6ZGS - chain A; structure by X-ray diffraction, 2.15 A resolution.

== Chain A ==
Protein: L-lactate transporter
Organism: Syntrophobacter fumaroxidans MPOB
UniProt: A0LNN5 (SFMCT_SYNFM); numbering as in UniProt (aligned over 1-412)
Sequence (420 residues; each row starts with the number of its first residue):
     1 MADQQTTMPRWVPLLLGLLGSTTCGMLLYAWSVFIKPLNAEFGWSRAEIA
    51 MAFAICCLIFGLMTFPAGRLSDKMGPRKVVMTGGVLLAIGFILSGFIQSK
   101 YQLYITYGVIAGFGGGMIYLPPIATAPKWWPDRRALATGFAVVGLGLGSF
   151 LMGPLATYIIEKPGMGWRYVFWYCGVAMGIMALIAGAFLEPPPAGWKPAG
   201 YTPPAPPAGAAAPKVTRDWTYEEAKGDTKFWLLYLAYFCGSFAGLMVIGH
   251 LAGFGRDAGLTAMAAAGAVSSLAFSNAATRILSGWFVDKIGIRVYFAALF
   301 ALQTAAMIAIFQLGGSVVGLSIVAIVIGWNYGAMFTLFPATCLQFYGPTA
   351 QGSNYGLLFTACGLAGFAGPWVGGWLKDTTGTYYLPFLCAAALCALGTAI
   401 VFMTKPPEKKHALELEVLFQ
Not modelled in the structure: 1-6, 203-212
Differences from the reference sequence: expression tag (413-420)
Ligand contacts: hydrocinnamic acid (HCI): Leu-28, Cys-57, Phe-60, Gly-61, Tyr-119, Leu-145, Arg-280, Tyr-331, Phe-335, Phe-359, Cys-362, Gly-363, Gly-366
Reported in the primary citation:
  - binding site for hydrocinnamic acid: Leu-28, Cys-57, Phe-60, Tyr-119, Leu-145, Arg-280, Tyr-331, Phe-335, Phe-359, Cys-362
  - mutagenesis - Y331F (2-fold): decreased binding to hydrocinnamic acid
  - conformationally variable residues (side-chain flip): Leu-28

== Summary ==
Bound to chain A: hydrocinnamic acid. From the paper: a binding site for hydrocinnamic acid at Leu-28, Cys-57
and Phe-60 among others; Y331F reduces binding to hydrocinnamic acid.
Chain A is L-lactate transporter (Syntrophobacter fumaroxidans MPOB); the structure, Crystal structure of a
MFS transporter with bound 3-phenylpropanoic acid at 2.39 Angstroem resolution, was determined by X-ray
diffraction together with 6ZGR and 6ZGU from the same study.
